PDB entry 4CNR | X-ray diffraction, 2.29 A resolution | chain A

# Chain A
Molecule: Carbonic anhydrase 2
Organism: Bos taurus
Notes: EC 4.2.1.1
UniProt: P00921 (CAH2_BOVIN); numbering as in UniProt (aligned over 1-260)
Amino-acid sequence (262 residues; numbered -1 to 260; the number before each row is that of its first residue; numbers below 1 keep their minus sign (Met-1 is residue -1)):
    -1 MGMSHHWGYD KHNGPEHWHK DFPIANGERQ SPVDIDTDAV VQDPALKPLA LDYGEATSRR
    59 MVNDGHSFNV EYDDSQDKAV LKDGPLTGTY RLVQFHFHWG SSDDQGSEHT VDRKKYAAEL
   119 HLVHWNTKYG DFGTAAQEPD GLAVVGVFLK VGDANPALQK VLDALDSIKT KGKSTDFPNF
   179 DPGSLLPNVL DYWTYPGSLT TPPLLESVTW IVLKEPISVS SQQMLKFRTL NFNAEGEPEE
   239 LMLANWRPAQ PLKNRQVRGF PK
Not modelled in the structure: -1 to 3
Sequence notes: expression tag (-1 to 0); engineered mutation Asp8 (Gly in P00921), Asp36 (Lys in P00921), Asp50 (Val in P00921), Asp62 (Asn in P00921), Glu136 (Gln in P00921), Glu238 (Leu in P00921)
Curated features (UniProtKB/Swiss-Prot):
  - active site: His64 (Proton donor/acceptor)
  - binding site (Zn(2+)): His94, His96, His119
  - binding site (substrate): Thr198, Thr199
  - site (Fine-tunes the proton-transfer properties of H-64): Tyr7, Asn67
  - modified residue: Ser2 (N-acetylserine), Ser165 (Phosphoserine), Ser172 (Phosphoserine)
Bound ions: Zn2+: His94, His96, His119
From the paper describing this entry:
  - conformationally variable residues (side-chain flip): His64
  - mutagenesis - G8D/K36D/V50D/N62D/Q136E/L238E: decreased catalytic activity on esterase
  - catalytic residues: His64 (citing earlier work)

# Summary
His94, His96 and His119 form the Zn2+ site. From UniProt: active-site residue His64, 3 Zn2+-binding residues
and substrate-binding residues Thr198 and Thr199. From the paper: the catalytic residue His64;
G8D/K36D/V50D/N62D/Q136E/L238E reduce catalytic activity on esterase.
Chain A is Carbonic anhydrase 2 (Bos taurus); the structure, Surface residue engineering of bovine carbonic
anhydrase to an extreme halophilic enzyme for potential application in ..., was determined by X-ray
diffraction (same publication as 5A25, 4CNV, 4CNW and 4CNX).
